9UD3 - chains B and E of the 6 polymer chains in the assembly; structure by electron microscopy, 3.80 A resolution.

# Chain B
Protein: Na(+)-translocating NADH-quinone reductase subunit B
Source organism: Vibrio cholerae O395
Notes: EC 7.2.1.1
UniProtKB: A5F5X0 (NQRB_VIBC3); residues 1-415 here = UniProt positions 1-415
Amino-acid sequence (415 residues; each row starts with the number of its first residue):
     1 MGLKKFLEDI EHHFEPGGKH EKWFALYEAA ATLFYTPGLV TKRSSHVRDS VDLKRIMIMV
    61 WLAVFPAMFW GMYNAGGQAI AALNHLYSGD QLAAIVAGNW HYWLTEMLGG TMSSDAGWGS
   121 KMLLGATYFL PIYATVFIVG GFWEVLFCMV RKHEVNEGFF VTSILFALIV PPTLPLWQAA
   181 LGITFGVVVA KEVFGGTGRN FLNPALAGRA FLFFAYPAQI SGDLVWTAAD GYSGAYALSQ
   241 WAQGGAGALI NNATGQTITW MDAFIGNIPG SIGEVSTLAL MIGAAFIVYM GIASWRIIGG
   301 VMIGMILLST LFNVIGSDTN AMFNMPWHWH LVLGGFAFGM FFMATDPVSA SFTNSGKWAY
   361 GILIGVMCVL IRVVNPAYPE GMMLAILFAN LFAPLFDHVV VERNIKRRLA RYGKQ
Disordered / not traced: 1-26, 414-415
Sequence notes: engineered mutation Tyr236 (Thr in A5F5X0)
Curated features (UniProtKB/Swiss-Prot):
  - mutagenesis: Phe185 (F185A: Decreases riboflavin content), Trp226 (W226L: Decreases riboflavin content)
Residues lining bound ligands:
  - FMN (flavin mononucleotide): Phe213, Phe214, Pro217, Ser221, Gly222, Asp223, Gln243, Ala377, Tyr378, Pro379
  - riboflavin (RBF): Ile56, Met57, Val60, Gly158, Val161, Thr162, Leu165, Lys191, Thr197, Gly198, Asn200, Asn203, Pro204, Ala205, Ile292, Ala293, Phe342, Met343, Thr345, Asp346, Pro347, Val348
Reported in the primary citation:
  - mutagenesis - T236Y: abolished binding to flavin mononucleotide (citing earlier work)

# Chain E
Protein: Na(+)-translocating NADH-quinone reductase subunit E
Source organism: Vibrio cholerae O395
Notes: EC 7.2.1.1
UniProtKB: A5F5Y5 (NQRE_VIBC3); numbering as in UniProt (aligned over 1-198)
Amino-acid sequence (198 residues; row label = number of the first residue in the row):
     1 MEHYISLLVK SIFIENMALS FFLGMCTFLA VSKKVKTSFG LGIAVIVVLT ISVPVNNLVY
    61 NLVLKPDALV EGVDLSFLNF ITFIGVIAAL VQILEMILDR FFPPLYNALG IFLPLITVNC
   121 AIFGGVSFMV QRDYSFAESV VYGFGSGVGW MLAIVALAGI REKMKYSDVP PGLRGLGITF
   181 ITAGLMALGF MSFSGVQL
Metal / ion sites: 2Fe-2S cluster Fe: Cys26, Cys120 (shared with 2 residues of chain D)
Residues lining bound ligands: 2Fe-2S cluster (FES): Gly24, Met25, Cys26, Cys120

# How chain B and chain E interact
Contacting residue pairs (44):
  Arg151(B) - Asp168(E)  salt bridge
  Val189(B) - Ile181(E)
  Val189(B) - Leu185(E)  hydrophobic
  Val193(B) - Pro170(E)
  Val193(B) - Leu173(E)  hydrophobic
  Val193(B) - Ile178(E)  hydrophobic
  Phe194(B) - Met164(E)  hydrophobic
  Phe194(B) - Ser167(E)
  Phe194(B) - Asp168(E)  hydrogen bond (backbone-backbone)
  Phe194(B) - Val169(E)
  Phe194(B) - Ile181(E)  hydrophobic
  Phe194(B) - Thr182(E)
  Gly195(B) - Asp168(E)
  Arg199(B) - Tyr166(E)
  Arg199(B) - Ser167(E)
  Phe201(B) - Ile160(E)  hydrophobic
  Leu202(B) - Leu185(E)  hydrophobic
  Phe214(B) - Leu188(E)  hydrophobic
  Phe214(B) - Met191(E)  hydrophobic
  Val348(B) - Lys163(E)  hydrogen bond (backbone-side chain)
  Ser349(B) - Lys163(E)
  Met367(B) - Phe193(E)  hydrophobic
  Leu370(B) - Phe193(E)  hydrophobic
  Ile371(B) - Ser192(E)
  Val374(B) - Val196(E)
  Val374(B) - Gln197(E)
  Asn375(B) - Ser192(E)
  Asn375(B) - Gly195(E)
  Asn375(B) - Val196(E)  hydrogen bond (side chain-backbone)
  Tyr378(B) - Met191(E)
  Tyr378(B) - Ser192(E)
  Tyr378(B) - Ser194(E)
  Leu384(B) - Ser192(E)
  Leu387(B) - Gly189(E)
  Phe388(B) - Gly189(E)
  Phe388(B) - Phe190(E)  hydrophobic
  Phe388(B) - Phe193(E)  hydrophobic
  Leu391(B) - Ile160(E)
  Leu391(B) - Met186(E)
  Phe392(B) - Leu152(E)  hydrophobic
  Pro394(B) - Ile160(E)  hydrophobic
  Leu395(B) - Val155(E)  hydrophobic
  His398(B) - Val35(E)
  Glu402(B) - Lys36(E)  salt bridge
Also at the interface, not in a pair above, chain B (34 interface residues in all): Phe185, Gly198, Asn200, Ala210, Phe352, Pro376, Ala377, Asn390
Also at the interface, not in a pair above, chain E (29 interface residues in all): Gly159

# Overview
Chain B and chain E form an interface of 34 and 29 residues respectively; the contacts include 3 hydrogen
bonds and 2 salt bridges. Polar contacts include Arg151(B)-Asp168(E), Glu402(B)-Lys36(E) and
Val348(B)-Lys163(E). Bound to chain B: riboflavin and flavin mononucleotide. The paper reports that T236Y of
chain B abolishes binding to flavin mononucleotide.
Chain B is Na(+)-translocating NADH-quinone reductase subunit B and chain E is Na(+)-translocating
NADH-quinone reductase subunit E, both from Vibrio cholerae O395; the structure, Cryo-EM structure of
Na+-translocating NADH-ubiquinone oxidoreductase NqrB-T236Y mutant from Vibrio cholerae, was determined by
electron microscopy, deposited together with 9U5G, 9UD4, 9UD5, 9UD6, 9UD8, 9UD9 and 4 further entries.
